Entry 4BE9 (X-ray diffraction, 2.00 A resolution); this record covers chains A and B.

[Chain A (and B)]
Molecule: Sterol esterase
Source organism: Ophiostoma piceae
Notes: EC 3.1.1.13; chain B of this document is another copy of the same molecule, construct and numbering; everything in this record applies to it too
Reference sequence: Q2TFW1 (Q2TFW1_9PEZI); residue numbers follow UniProt; this construct covers 13-549
Chain sequence (545 residues; row label = number of the first residue in the row):
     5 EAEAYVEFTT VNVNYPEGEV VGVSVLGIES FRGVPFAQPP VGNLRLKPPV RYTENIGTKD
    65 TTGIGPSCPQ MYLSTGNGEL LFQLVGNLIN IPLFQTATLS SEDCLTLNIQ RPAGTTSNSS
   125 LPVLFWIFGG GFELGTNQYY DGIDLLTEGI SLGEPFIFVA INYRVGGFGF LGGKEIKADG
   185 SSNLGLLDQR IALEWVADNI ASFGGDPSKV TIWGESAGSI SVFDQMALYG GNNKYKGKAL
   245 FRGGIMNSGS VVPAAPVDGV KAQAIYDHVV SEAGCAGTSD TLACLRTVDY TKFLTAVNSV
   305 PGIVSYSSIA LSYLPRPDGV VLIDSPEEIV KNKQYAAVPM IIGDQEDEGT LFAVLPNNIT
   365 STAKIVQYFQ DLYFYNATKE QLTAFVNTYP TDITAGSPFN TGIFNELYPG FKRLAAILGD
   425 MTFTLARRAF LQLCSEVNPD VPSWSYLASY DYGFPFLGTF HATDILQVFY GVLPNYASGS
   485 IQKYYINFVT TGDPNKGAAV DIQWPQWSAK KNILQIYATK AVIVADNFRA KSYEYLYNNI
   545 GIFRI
Disordered / not traced: 5-11 (chain B: 5-12)
Construct notes: expression tag (5-12)
Cystine bridges: Cys72-Cys108, Cys279-Cys288
Covalently attached groups: N-acetylglucosamine (NAG) linked to Asn362, Asn380
Small-molecule neighbours:
  - 7P9 ([(2R)-2-heptanoyloxy-3-phosphonooxy-propyl] nonanoate), molecule 1: Leu97, Phe98, Ala101
  - 7P9, molecule 2: Tyr454, Asp455, Phe458, Phe464, Leu470, Gln471, Val476, Leu477, Asn479, Ala522
What the authors report for this chain:
  - catalytic residues: Ser220, Glu352, His465
  - catalytic residues: Gly134, Gly135 (proposed by the authors, not directly observed)
  - conformationally variable residues (loop rearrangement): Leu92, Tyr474 to Tyr480
  - self-association interface (contacts with another copy of this molecule): Leu84, Leu85, Leu88, Leu92, Ile95
  - binding site for 7P9: Asp455, Phe458, Phe464, Leu470, Gln471, Val476, Leu477, Asn479

[How chain A and chain B interact]
Contacting residue pairs - 19 pairs, chain A then chain B:
  Leu84(A) with Asn361(B); Leu411(B); Tyr412(B), hydrophobic
  Leu85(A) with Phe86(B), hydrophobic
  Phe86(A) with Leu85(B), hydrophobic
  Leu88(A) with Val358(B), hydrophobic; Phe460(B), hydrophobic
  Leu92(A) with Phe458(B), hydrophobic; Pro459(B); Leu461(B), hydrophobic
  Ile95(A) with Phe458(B), hydrophobic
  Val358(A) with Leu88(B), hydrophobic
  Asn361(A) with Leu84(B)
  Leu411(A) with Leu84(B)
  Tyr412(A) with Leu84(B), hydrophobic
  Phe458(A) with Leu92(B), hydrophobic
  Pro459(A) with Leu92(B)
  Phe460(A) with Leu88(B), hydrophobic
  Leu461(A) with Leu92(B), hydrophobic
Other interface residues (no listed pair), chain A (17 interface residues in all): Asn91, Phe98, Leu359
Other interface residues (no listed pair), chain B (16 interface residues in all): Ile95, Phe98, Leu359

[Overview]
17 residues of chain A face 16 of chain B across their interface. Bound to chain A: compound 7P9. Covalently
linked N-acetylglucosamine: at Asn362(A) and Asn380(A). The paper reports catalytic residues Ser220(A),
Glu352(A) and His465(A) among others; a binding site for 7P9 at Asp455(A), Phe458(A) and Phe464(A) among
others.
Chain A and chain B are both Sterol esterase (Ophiostoma piceae); the structure, Open conformation of O.
piceae sterol esterase, was determined by X-ray diffraction together with 4BE4 from the same study.
